8EW1 - chain A; structure by X-ray diffraction, 1.80 A resolution.

== Chain A ==
Protein: Glycosyl hydrolase family 16
Organism: Phocaeicola plebeius DSM 17135
Reference sequence: B5CYA6 (B5CYA6_PHOPM); residues 12-267 here correspond to UniProt positions 45-300 (UniProt number = residue number + 33)
Amino-acid sequence (267 residues; row label = number of the first residue in the row):
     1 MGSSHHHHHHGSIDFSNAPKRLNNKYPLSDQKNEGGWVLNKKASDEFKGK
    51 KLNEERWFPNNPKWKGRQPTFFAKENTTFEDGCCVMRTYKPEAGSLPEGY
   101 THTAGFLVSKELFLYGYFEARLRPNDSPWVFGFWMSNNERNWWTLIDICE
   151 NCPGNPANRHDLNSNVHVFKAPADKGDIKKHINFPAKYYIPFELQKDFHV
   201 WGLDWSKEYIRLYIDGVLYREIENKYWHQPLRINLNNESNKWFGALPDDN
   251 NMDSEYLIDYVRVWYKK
Disordered / not traced: 1-3
Construct notes: initiating methionine (1); expression tag (2-11); engineered mutation Leu145 (Glu178 in B5CYA6)
Ion coordination: Ca2+: Glu46, Gly82, Asp259
What the authors report for this chain:
  - binding site for beta-D-galactopyranose: Arg67, Glu238
  - binding site for 6-O-sulfo-alpha-L-galactopyranose: Asn61, Trp64, Ser136, Asn234
  - catalytic residues: Glu150
  - specificity-determining residues: Gly132

== Overview ==
Glu46, Gly82 and Asp259 form the Ca2+ site. The paper reports the catalytic residue Glu150; a binding site for
6-O-sulfo-alpha-L-galactopyranose at Asn61, Trp64 and Ser136 among others.
Chain A is Glycosyl hydrolase family 16 (Phocaeicola plebeius DSM 17135); the structure, Structure of
Bacple_01703-E145L, was determined by X-ray diffraction together with 8EP4, 7SNJ, 7SNK and 7SNO from the same
study.
